8JZE - chains l and J of the 27 polymer chains in the assembly; structure by electron microscopy, 2.99 A resolution.

# Chain l
Protein: Photosystem I PsaL
Chain sequence (250 residues; numbered 37 to 286; the number before each row is that of its first residue):
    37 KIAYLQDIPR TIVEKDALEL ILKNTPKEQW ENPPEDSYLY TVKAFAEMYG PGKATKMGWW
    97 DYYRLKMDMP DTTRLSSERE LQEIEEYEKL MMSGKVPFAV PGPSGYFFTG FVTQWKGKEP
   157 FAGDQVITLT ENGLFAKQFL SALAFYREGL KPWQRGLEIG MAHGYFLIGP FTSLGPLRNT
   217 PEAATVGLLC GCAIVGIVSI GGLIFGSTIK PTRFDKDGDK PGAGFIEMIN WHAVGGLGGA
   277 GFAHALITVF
Ion coordination: chlorophyll a Mg site 1 near P137 (its only coordinating residue here); chlorophyll a Mg site 2 near E194 (its only coordinating residue here)
Ligand contacts:
  - beta-carotene (BCR), molecule 1: L193, M197, A198, Y201, F202, V270, G274, G275, F278
  - beta-carotene (BCR), molecule 2: I195, H199, V234, S235, G237, G238, F241, F261, M264, I265, H268
  - beta-carotene (BCR), molecule 3: F207, C226, A229, I230
  - chlorophyll a (CLA), molecule 1: W96, Y99, R100, M103
  - chlorophyll a (CLA), molecule 2: V132, P133, F134, A135, P137, G141, Y142, T149, W151, T164, L165, T166
  - chlorophyll a (CLA), molecule 3: V136, P137, G138, P139, S140, G141
  - chlorophyll a (CLA), molecule 4: G138, P139, S140, G141, Y142, F143
  - chlorophyll a (CLA), molecule 5: G138, P139, S140
  - chlorophyll a (CLA), molecule 6: T164, T166, E167, A172, F175, L176
  - chlorophyll a (CLA), molecule 7: F175, A178, L179, R183, L186, Q190, E194, M197, A198, F278
  - chlorophyll a (CLA), molecule 8: F175, L176, L179, A180, F181, E194, I195, A198, H199, F202
  - chlorophyll a (CLA), molecule 9: H199, F202, L203, I230, V234, F241, T244, I245
  - chlorophyll a (CLA), molecule 10: Y201, F202, G205, P206, T208, S209, L210, A279, L282, I283, F286
  - chlorophyll a (CLA), molecule 11: F202, L203, P206, F207, L210, G211, P212, R214
  - chlorophyll a (CLA), molecule 12: F207, P212, L213, V222, L225, C226
  - chlorophyll a (CLA), molecule 13: T221, L224, L273, G274, G277, F278, H280, A281, T284, V285
  - chlorophyll a (CLA), molecule 14: L225, C228, A229, G232, I233, S235, I236, N266, A269, V270, L273
  - chlorophyll a (CLA), molecule 15: I233, V234, G237
  - Dinoxanthin (UIX; [(1S,5R)-3,3,5-trimethyl-5-oxidanyl-4-[(3E,5E,7E,9E,11E,13E,15E,17E)-3,7,12,16-tetramethyl-18-[(1S,4S,6R)-2,2,6-trimethyl-4-oxidanyl-7-oxabicyclo[4.1.0]heptan-1-yl]octadeca-1,3,5,7,9,11,13,15,17-nonaenylidene]cyclohexyl] ethanoate): F134, V136, F143, T145

# Chain J
Protein: Chlorophyll a-chlorophyll c-peridinin-protein-complex I-3, acpPCI-3
Chain sequence (220 residues; row label = number of the first residue in the row; X marks 55 residues of unknown identity (built as UNK)):
    73 REAPKVLAGT GGPLPESFWD PAGFTNNKTD EELLFYRAAE LKHGRIAMAA VVGWFTNASG
   133 FHYLGDLWLK KPASDNPIEA FNQLSLLGVF QMVFFIGCLE WLTTVPCPPP KDAPWDVIGM
   193 SDVLEEDTDE NPMAEYKKIQ MQELNNSRLA MVAIIGLIVQ ATTTGXXXXX XXXXXXXXXX
   253 XXXXXXXXXX XXXXXXXXXX XXXXXXXXXX XXXXXXXXXX
Ion coordination: chlorophyll a Mg site 1 near E172 (its only coordinating residue here); chlorophyll a Mg site 2 near UNK_264 (its only coordinating residue here)
Ligand contacts:
  - chlorophyll a (CLA), molecule 1: L79, T82, G83, G84, S89, F90, W91, D92, F96, T97, Y108, R109, A111, E112, H115, R220, M223, V224, I227
  - chlorophyll a (CLA), molecule 2: P85, L86, P87, K210, M213, Q214, N217, N218, L221
  - chlorophyll a (CLA), molecule 3: A110, A111, K114, H115, I118, V165, I168, G169, E172, T176
  - chlorophyll a (CLA), molecule 4: A111, H115, I227
  - chlorophyll a (CLA), molecule 5: R117, M120, W187, D188, V189, I190, G191, M192, Y208, I211, Q212, Q214, E215, N218
  - chlorophyll a (CLA), molecule 6: I118, A121, A122, V124, G125, T128, N129, F133, H134, Y135, L136, G137, A152, F153, L156, M164
  - chlorophyll a (CLA), molecule 7: F127, UNK_240, UNK_241, UNK_242, UNK_243, UNK_244, UNK_245, UNK_255, UNK_256, UNK_257, UNK_258, UNK_259
  - chlorophyll a (CLA), molecule 8: T128, F133, Y135, L136, UNK_247
  - chlorophyll a (CLA), molecule 9: W140, L156, S157, L159, G160, Q163, M164, F167
  - chlorophyll a (CLA), molecule 10: F166, C170, W173, L174, P178
  - chlorophyll a (CLA), molecule 11: C170, L171, W173, L174
  - chlorophyll a (CLA), molecule 12: L221, V224, A225, I227, G228, V231, Q232, T236
  - chlorophyll a (CLA), molecule 13: UNK_254, UNK_263, UNK_264, UNK_266
  - Diadinoxanthin (DD6; (3S,3'R,5R,6S,7cis)-7',8'-didehydro-5,6-dihydro-5,6-epoxy-beta,beta-carotene-3,3'-diol), molecule 1: G84, P85, N217, R220, L221, V224
  - Diadinoxanthin (DD6), molecule 2: W91, D92, P93, A94, H115, I118, A119, A122, W126, P149, I150, M223, I226, I227
  - Diadinoxanthin (DD6), molecule 3: K114, R117, I118, L136, G137, L139, W140, K142, F167, I168, L171, E172, V189
  - Chlorophyll c1 (KC1): I211, Q214, N218, L221
  - Dinoxanthin (UIX; [(1S,5R)-3,3,5-trimethyl-5-oxidanyl-4-[(3E,5E,7E,9E,11E,13E,15E,17E)-3,7,12,16-tetramethyl-18-[(1S,4S,6R)-2,2,6-trimethyl-4-oxidanyl-7-oxabicyclo[4.1.0]heptan-1-yl]octadeca-1,3,5,7,9,11,13,15,17-nonaenylidene]cyclohexyl] ethanoate): M120, V123, V124, F127, I211, N218, L221, A222, A225, L229, Q232, UNK_240

# Chain l / chain J interface
Pairs across the interface (42; chain l residue first):
  Q118(l) - N203(J)
  E119(l) - N203(J)
  E119(l) - P204(J)
  E122(l) - E202(J)
  E122(l) - N203(J)  hydrogen bond (side chain-backbone)
  E122(l) - P204(J)
  E122(l) - M205(J)
  Y123(l) - P204(J)  hydrophobic
  L126(l) - E202(J)
  L126(l) - M205(J)  hydrophobic
  K131(l) - E197(J)
  P133(l) - P204(J)
  P133(l) - M205(J)  hydrophobic
  T145(l) - I211(J)
  G146(l) - E207(J)
  G146(l) - Y208(J)  hydrogen bond (backbone-backbone)
  F147(l) - L196(J)  hydrophobic
  F147(l) - Y208(J)  hydrophobic
  V148(l) - V195(J)
  V148(l) - L196(J)
  V148(l) - E197(J)  hydrogen bond (backbone-backbone)
  V148(l) - T200(J)
  V148(l) - M205(J)  hydrophobic
  V148(l) - A206(J)
  T149(l) - V195(J)
  Q150(l) - V195(J)  hydrogen bond (backbone-backbone)
  Q150(l) - E197(J)
  L165(l) - I190(J)  hydrophobic
  L165(l) - M192(J)  hydrophobic
  N168(l) - V195(J)
  G169(l) - G191(J)
  L170(l) - P180(J)
  L170(l) - G191(J)  hydrogen bond (backbone-backbone)
  L170(l) - D194(J)
  F171(l) - C179(J)  hydrophobic
  F171(l) - V189(J)
  F171(l) - I190(J)  hydrogen bond (backbone-backbone)
  K173(l) - D194(J)  salt bridge
  Q174(l) - C179(J)
  Q174(l) - P180(J)  hydrogen bond (side chain-backbone)
  F175(l) - L174(J)  hydrophobic
  F175(l) - C179(J)  hydrogen bond (backbone-side chain)
Other interface residues (no listed pair), chain l (23 interface residues in all): I163, T164
Other interface residues (no listed pair), chain J (24 interface residues in all): P178, P181, P182, D188

# In short
The interface between chain l and chain J involves 23 residues on one side and 24 on the other; the contacts
include 8 hydrogen bonds and 1 salt bridge. Polar pairs include K173(l)-D194(J), E122(l)-N203(J) and
Q174(l)-P180(J).
Here chain l is Photosystem I PsaL and chain J is Chlorophyll a-chlorophyll c-peridinin-protein-complex I-3,
acpPCI-3. Entry 8JZE (PSI-AcpPCI supercomplex from Symbiodinium) was determined by electron microscopy (same
publication as 8JW0 and 8JZF).
